Entry 1ZZI (X-ray diffraction, 1.80 A resolution); this record covers chains C and A.

== Chain C ==
Molecule: 6-nt DNA strand
Sequence (6 nucleotides; each row starts with the number of its first residue):
     1 CTCCCC

== Chain A ==
Molecule: Heterogeneous nuclear ribonucleoprotein K
From: Homo sapiens
Notes: fragment: KH3 domain
UniProtKB: P61978 (HNRPK_HUMAN); residues 11-89 here correspond to UniProt positions 385-463 (UniProt number = residue number + 374)
Amino-acid sequence (82 residues; row label = number of the first residue in the row):
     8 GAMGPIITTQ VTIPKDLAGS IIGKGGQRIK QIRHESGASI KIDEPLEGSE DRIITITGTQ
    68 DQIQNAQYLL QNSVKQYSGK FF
Sequence notes: cloning artifact (8-10)
Curated features (UniProtKB/Swiss-Prot):
  - modified residue: Lys31 (N6-acetyllysine), Ser46 (Phosphoserine)
  - cross-link (Glycyl lysine isopeptide (Lys-Gly)): Lys31 (interchain with G-Cter in SUMO2), Lys48 (interchain with G-Cter in SUMO)
From the paper describing this entry:
  - binding site for the 6-nt DNA strand (chain C): Lys22, Gly26, Ser27, Ile29, Gly30, Lys31, Gly32, Gly33, Lys37, Arg40, Ile49, Glu51, Arg59, Gln83, Tyr84, Ser85
  - binding site for the 6-nt DNA strand: Lys31, Glu51
  - specificity-determining residues: Arg40, Arg59, Ser85
  - contacts within the chain: Arg40-Ile47 (hydrogen bond)
  - conformationally variable residues: Ser85

== Chain C / chain A interface ==
Pairs across the interface (25; chain C residue first):
  DC1(C) with Glu51(A), hydrogen bond to the base
  DT2(C) with Gly26(A), hydrogen bond to the base; Ser27(A), hydrogen bond to the base; Gly30(A), base contact; Lys31(A), hydrogen bond to the base; Gly32(A), phosphate contact; Tyr84(A), base contact; Ser85(A), hydrogen bond to the base
  DC3(C) with Gly26(A), base contact; Ile29(A), sugar contact; Gly30(A), sugar contact; Lys31(A), phosphate contact; Gly32(A), hydrogen bond to the phosphate; Gly33(A), sugar contact; Arg59(A), hydrogen bond to the base
  DC4(C) with Ile29(A), sugar contact; Gly32(A), sugar contact; Gly33(A), sugar contact; Ile36(A), base contact; Lys37(A), phosphate contact; Arg40(A), hydrogen bond to the base; Ile49(A), hydrogen bond to the base; Arg59(A), base contact
  DC5(C) with Arg40(A), hydrogen bond to the sugar; Lys48(A), base contact
Interface residues without a listed pair, chain A (19 interface residues in all): Ala25, Gln83, Gly86

== In short ==
Chain C and chain A form an interface of 5 and 19 residues respectively, with 10 hydrogen bonds. Polar
contacts include DC1(C)-Glu51(A), DT2(C)-Gly26(A) and DT2(C)-Ser27(A). From the paper: a binding site for the
6-nt DNA strand (chain C) at Lys22(A), Gly26(A) and Ser27(A) among others; a binding site for the 6-nt DNA
strand at Lys31(A) and Glu51(A).
Chain C is a 6-nt DNA strand and chain A is Heterogeneous nuclear ribonucleoprotein K (Homo sapiens); the
structure, Crystal Structure Analysis of the third KH domain of hnRNP K in complex with ssDNA, was determined
by X-ray diffraction (same publication as 1ZZJ and 1ZZK).
